PDB entry 2FV9 | X-ray diffraction, 2.02 A resolution | chain A

[Chain A]
Molecule: Adam 17
From: Homo sapiens
Notes: EC 3.4.24.86
UniProt: P78536 (ADA17_HUMAN); numbering as in UniProt (aligned over 218-475)
Amino-acid sequence (258 residues; row label = number of the first residue in the row):
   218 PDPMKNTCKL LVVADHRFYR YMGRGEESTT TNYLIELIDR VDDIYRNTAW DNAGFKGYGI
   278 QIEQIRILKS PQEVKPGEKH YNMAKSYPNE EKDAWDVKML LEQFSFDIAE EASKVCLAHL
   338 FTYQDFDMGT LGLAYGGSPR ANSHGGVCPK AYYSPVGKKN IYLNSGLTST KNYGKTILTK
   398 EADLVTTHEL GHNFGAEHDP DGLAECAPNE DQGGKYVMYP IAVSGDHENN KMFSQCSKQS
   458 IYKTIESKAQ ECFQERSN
Unresolved in the structure: 357-360
Sequence notes: engineered mutation Ala266 (Ser in P78536), Gly353 (Val in P78536), Gln452 (Asn in P78536)
Curated features (UniProtKB/Swiss-Prot):
  - active site: Glu406
  - binding site (Zn(2+)): His405, His409, His415
  - glycosylation: Asn264 (N-linked (GlcNAc...) asparagine)
Disulfides: Cys225-Cys333, Cys365-Cys469, Cys423-Cys453

[Summary]
UniProt lists active-site residue Glu406 and 3 Zn2+-binding residues.
Chain A is Adam 17 (Homo sapiens); the structure, Crystal structure of TACE in complex with JMV 390-1, was
determined by X-ray diffraction, deposited together with 2DDF.
